7RDY - chains D and P of the 8 polymer chains in the assembly; structure by electron microscopy, 3.10 A resolution.

Chain D:
Name: Non-structural protein 8
Organism: Severe acute respiratory syndrome coronavirus 2
UniProt: P0DTD1 (R1AB_SARS2); residues 1-198 here correspond to UniProt positions 3943-4140 (UniProt number = residue number + 3942)
Amino-acid sequence (199 residues; numbered 0 to 198; the number before each row is that of its first residue; numbering starts at 0):
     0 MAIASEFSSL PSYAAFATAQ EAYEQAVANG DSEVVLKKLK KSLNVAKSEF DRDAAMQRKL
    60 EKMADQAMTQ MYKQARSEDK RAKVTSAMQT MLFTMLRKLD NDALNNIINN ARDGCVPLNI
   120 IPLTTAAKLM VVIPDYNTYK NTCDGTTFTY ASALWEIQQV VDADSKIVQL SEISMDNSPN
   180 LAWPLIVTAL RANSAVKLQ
Disordered / not traced: 0-6, 192-198
Sequence notes: initiating methionine (0)
Small-molecule neighbours: chapso (1N7): Ala63, Ala66, Met67, Met70
UniProt features mapped onto this chain:
  - site: Gln198 (Cleavage)

Chain P:
Molecule: Product RNA
Sequence (35 nucleotides; numbered 1 to 35; the number before each row is that of its first residue):
     1 CGCGUAGCAU GCUACGUCAU UCUCCUAAGA AGCUA
Disordered / not traced: 1

Chain D / chain P interface:
Contacting residue pairs - 4 pairs, chain D then chain P:
  Lys36(D) - U10(P)  phosphate contact
  Arg51(D) - C18(P)  sugar contact
  Ala54(D) - A19(P)  phosphate contact
  Ala54(D) - U20(P)  phosphate contact
Interface residues without a listed pair, chain D (5 interface residues in all): Asp50, Arg57

In short:
The interface between chain D and chain P involves 5 residues on one side and 4 on the other. Bound to chain
D: chapso.
Here chain D is Non-structural protein 8 (Severe acute respiratory syndrome coronavirus 2) and chain P is
Product RNA. Entry 7RDY (SARS-CoV-2 replication-transcription complex bound to nsp13 helicase - nsp13(2)-RTC -
engaged class) was determined by electron microscopy (same publication as 7RDX, 7RDZ, 7RE0, 7RE1, 7RE2 and
7RE3).
